Entry 1QI2 (X-ray diffraction, 1.75 A resolution); this record covers chain A.

[Chain A]
Name: Endoglucanase B
Source organism: Bacillus agaradhaerens
Notes: EC 3.2.1.4; fragment: catalytic core domain
UniProtKB: P06565 (GUN2_BACS4); residues 1-305 here correspond to UniProt positions 27-331 (UniProt number = residue number + 26)
Amino-acid sequence (305 residues; each row starts with the number of its first residue):
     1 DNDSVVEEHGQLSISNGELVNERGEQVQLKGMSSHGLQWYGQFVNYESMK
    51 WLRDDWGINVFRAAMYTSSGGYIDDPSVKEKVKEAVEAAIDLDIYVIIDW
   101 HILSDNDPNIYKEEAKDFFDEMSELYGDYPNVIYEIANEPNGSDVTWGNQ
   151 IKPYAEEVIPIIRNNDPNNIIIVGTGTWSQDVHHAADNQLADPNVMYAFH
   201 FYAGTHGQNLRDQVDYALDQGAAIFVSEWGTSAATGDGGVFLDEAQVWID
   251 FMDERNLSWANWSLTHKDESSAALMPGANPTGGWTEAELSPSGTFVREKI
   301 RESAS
Disordered / not traced: 1-3
Glycans and other covalent adducts: 2-deoxy-2-fluoro-alpha-D-glucopyranose (G2F) linked to E228
Bound ions: Ca2+ site 1: D120, E124; Ca2+ site 2: G127, D166, N168, N169; Ca2+ site 3: E157, D243; Ca2+ site 4 near N256 (its only coordinating residue here)
Swiss-Prot annotation at these positions:
  - active site: E139 (Proton donor), E228 (Nucleophile)
  - binding site (substrate): H35, W39, Y40, Y66, H101, Y202, A234, T235, W262, K267 to E269

[Overview]
D120 and E124 form the Ca2+ site 1. G127, D166, N168 and N169 form the Ca2+ site 2. Curated annotation
(UniProt) lists active-site residues E139 and E228 and 12 substrate-binding residues.
Chain A is Endoglucanase B (Bacillus agaradhaerens); the structure, Endoglucanase CEL5A from bacillus
agaradhaerens in the tetragonal crystal form in complex with 2',4'-dinitrophenyl
2-deoxy-2-fluoro-B-D-cellotrioside, was determined by X-ray diffraction (same publication as 1QHZ and 1QI0).
